Entry 9E0M (electron microscopy, 2.20 A resolution); this record covers chains D and J of the 10 polymer chains in the assembly.

# Chain D (and J)
Molecule: Lysine decarboxylase, inducible
From: Hafnia alvei ATCC 51873
Notes: chain J of this document is another copy of the same molecule, construct and numbering; everything in this record applies to it too
UniProt: G9Y9L1 (G9Y9L1_HAFAL); residues 1-710 here = UniProt positions 1-710
Amino-acid sequence (710 residues; each row starts with the number of its first residue):
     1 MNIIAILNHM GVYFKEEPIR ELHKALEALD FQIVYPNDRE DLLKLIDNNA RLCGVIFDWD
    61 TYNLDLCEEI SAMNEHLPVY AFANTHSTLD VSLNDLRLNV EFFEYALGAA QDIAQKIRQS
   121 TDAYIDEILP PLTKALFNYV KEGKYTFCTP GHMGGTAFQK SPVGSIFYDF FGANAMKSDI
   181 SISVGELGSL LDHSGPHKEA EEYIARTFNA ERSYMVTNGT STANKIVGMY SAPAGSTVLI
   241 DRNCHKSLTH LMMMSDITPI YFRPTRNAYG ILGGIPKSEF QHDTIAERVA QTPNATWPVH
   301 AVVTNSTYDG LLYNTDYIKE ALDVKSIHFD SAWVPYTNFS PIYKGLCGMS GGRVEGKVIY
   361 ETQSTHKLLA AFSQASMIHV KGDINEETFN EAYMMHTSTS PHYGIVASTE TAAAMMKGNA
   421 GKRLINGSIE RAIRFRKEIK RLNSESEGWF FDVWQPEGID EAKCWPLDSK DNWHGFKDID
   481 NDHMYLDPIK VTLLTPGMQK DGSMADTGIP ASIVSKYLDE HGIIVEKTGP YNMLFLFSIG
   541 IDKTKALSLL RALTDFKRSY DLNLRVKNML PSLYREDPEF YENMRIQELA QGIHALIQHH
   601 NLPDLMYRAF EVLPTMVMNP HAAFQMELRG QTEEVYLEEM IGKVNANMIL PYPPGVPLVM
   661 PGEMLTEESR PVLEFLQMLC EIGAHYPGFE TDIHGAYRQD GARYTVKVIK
Modified residues: Lys-367 ((2S)-2-amino-6-[[3-hydroxy-2-methyl-5-(phosphonooxymethyl)pyridin-4-yl]methylideneamino]hexanoic acid; LLP)
Construct notes: conflict Asp-700 (Ala in G9Y9L1), Gly-701 (Asp in G9Y9L1), Ala-702 (Gly in G9Y9L1)

# How chain D and chain J interact
Pairs across the interface - 6 pairs, chain D then chain J:
  Lys-116(D) with Gly-143(J); Tyr-145(J), hydrogen bond
  Gln-119(D) with Glu-142(J)
  Glu-142(D) with Gln-119(J)
  Gly-143(D) with Lys-116(J)
  Tyr-145(D) with Lys-116(J), hydrogen bond
Interface residues without a listed pair, chain D (6 interface residues in all): Lys-177
Interface residues without a listed pair, chain J (6 interface residues in all): Asp-112

# Overview
The chain D/chain J interface involves 6 residues from each chain; the contacts include 2 hydrogen bonds. The
hydrogen-bonded pair is Lys-116(D)/Tyr-145(J).
Both chains are Lysine decarboxylase, inducible (Hafnia alvei ATCC 51873). Entry 9E0M (CryoEM structure of
holoenzyme of inducible Lysine decarboxylase from Hafnia alvei holoenzyme at 2.19 Angstrom resolution) was
determined by electron microscopy together with 9DUI, 9E0Q, 9E0O and 9GNS from the same study.
